Entry 7TJQ (electron microscopy, 3.13 A resolution); this record covers chains G and H of the 15 polymer chains in the assembly.

# Chain G
Molecule: Fusion glycoprotein F0
Organism: Human metapneumovirus
UniProtKB: H6X1Z0 (H6X1Z0_9MONO); numbering as in UniProt (aligned over 1-490)
Amino-acid sequence (551 residues; each row starts with the number of its first residue):
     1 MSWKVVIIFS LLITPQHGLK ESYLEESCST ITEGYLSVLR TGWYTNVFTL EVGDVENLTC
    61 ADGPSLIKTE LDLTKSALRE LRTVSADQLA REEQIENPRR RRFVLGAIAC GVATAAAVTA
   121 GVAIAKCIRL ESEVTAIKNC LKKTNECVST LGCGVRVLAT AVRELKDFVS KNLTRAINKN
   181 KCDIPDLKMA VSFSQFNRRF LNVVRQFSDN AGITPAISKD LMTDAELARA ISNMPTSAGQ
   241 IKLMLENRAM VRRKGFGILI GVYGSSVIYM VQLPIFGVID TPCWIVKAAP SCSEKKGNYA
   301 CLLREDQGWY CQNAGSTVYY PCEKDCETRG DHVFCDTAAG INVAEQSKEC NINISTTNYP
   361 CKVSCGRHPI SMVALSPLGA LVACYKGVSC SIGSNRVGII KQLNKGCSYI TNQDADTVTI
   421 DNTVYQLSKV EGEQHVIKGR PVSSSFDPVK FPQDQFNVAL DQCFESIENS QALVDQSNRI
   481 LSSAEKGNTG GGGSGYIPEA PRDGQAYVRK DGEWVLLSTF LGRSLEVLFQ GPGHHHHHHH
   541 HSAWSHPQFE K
Disordered / not traced: 1-18, 87-102, 466-551
Disulfides: Cys-28/Cys-407, Cys-60/Cys-182, Cys-110/Cys-322, Cys-127/Cys-153, Cys-140/Cys-147, Cys-283/Cys-311, Cys-292/Cys-301, Cys-326/Cys-335, Cys-350/Cys-361, Cys-365/Cys-463, Cys-384/Cys-390
Covalently attached groups: N-acetylglucosamine (NAG) linked to Asn-172
Differences from the reference sequence: engineered mutation Arg-100 (Gln in H6X1Z0), Arg-101 (Ser in H6X1Z0), Cys-110 (Leu in H6X1Z0), Cys-127 (Thr in H6X1Z0), Cys-140 (Ala in H6X1Z0), Cys-147 (Ala in H6X1Z0), Cys-153 (Asn in H6X1Z0), Pro-185 (Ala in H6X1Z0), Lys-219 (Leu in H6X1Z0), Ile-231 (Val in H6X1Z0), Cys-322 (Asn in H6X1Z0), Cys-365 (Thr in H6X1Z0), Gln-453 (Glu in H6X1Z0), Cys-463 (Val in H6X1Z0); expression tag (491-551)
From the paper describing this entry:
  - binding site for N-acetylglucosamine: Asn-139

# Chain H
Molecule: SAN27-14 Fab heavy chain
Organism: Homo sapiens
Notes: antibody fragment or engineered binder
Amino-acid sequence (124 residues; numbered 1 to 113 plus 11 insertion-coded residues; the number before each row is that of its first residue; a row labelled like 82A-82C holds insertion residues (82A, then the next letters in order)):
     1 QVRLEQSGAD VKKPGASVRV SCKASGYTFN GYYIHWVRQA PGQGLEWMGW IN
   52A P
    53 YTGETNYAQT FRGRVTLTRD TSLKTLHLDL
82A-82C ISL
    83 RSGDTAIYYC ARGNCSIS
100A-100G GCYYSWL
   101 DHWGQGTLVT VSS
Disulfides: Cys-22/Cys-92, Cys-97/Cys-100B
Covalently attached groups: N-acetylglucosamine (NAG) linked to Asn-96
From the paper describing this entry:
  - post-translational modification sites: Asn-96

# How chain G and chain H interact
Residue-residue contacts - 7 pairs, chain G then chain H:
  Arg-396(G) with Trp-50(H); Glu-56(H), salt bridge; Thr-57(H); Asn-58(H)
  Val-397(G) with Arg-64(H)
  Lys-429(G) with Glu-56(H), salt bridge
  Glu-431(G) with Arg-71(H), salt bridge
Also at the interface, not in a pair above, chain H (7 interface residues in all): Thr-54
Interface features reported in the paper:
  - epitope / paratope residues, chain G: Glu-431(G)

# In short
Chain G and chain H form an interface of 4 and 7 residues respectively; the contacts include 3 salt bridges.
Polar pairs include Arg-396(G)/Glu-56(H), Lys-429(G)/Glu-56(H) and Glu-431(G)/Arg-71(H). N-acetylglucosamine
is covalently linked to Asn-172(G). N-acetylglucosamine is covalently linked to Asn-96(H). The paper reports a
binding site for N-acetylglucosamine at Asn-139(G); the epitope/paratope residue Glu-431(G).
Chain G is Fusion glycoprotein F0 (Human metapneumovirus) and chain H is SAN27-14 Fab heavy chain (Homo
sapiens); the structure, SAN27-14 bound to a antigenic site V on prefusion-stabilized hMPV F, was determined
by electron microscopy together with 7TL0 from the same study.
